PDB entry 6H9C | electron microscopy, 3.74 A resolution | chains O and H of the 32 polymer chains in the assembly

== Chain O (and H) ==
Molecule: VP4
Source organism: Haloarcula californiae ATCC 33799
Notes: chain H of this document is another copy of the same molecule, construct and numbering; everything in this record applies to it too
UniProt: A0A1C7A3R2 (A0A1C7A3R2_9VIRU); numbering as in UniProt (aligned over 1-232)
Sequence (232 residues; each row starts with the number of its first residue):
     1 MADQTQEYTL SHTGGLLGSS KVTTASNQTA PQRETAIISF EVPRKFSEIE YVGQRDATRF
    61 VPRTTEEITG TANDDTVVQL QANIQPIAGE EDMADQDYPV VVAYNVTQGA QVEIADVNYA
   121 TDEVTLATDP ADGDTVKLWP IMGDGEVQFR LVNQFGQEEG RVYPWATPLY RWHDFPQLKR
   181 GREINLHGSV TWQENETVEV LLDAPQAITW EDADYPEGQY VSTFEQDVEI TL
Disordered / not traced: 1-3

== Chain O / chain H interface ==
Residue-residue contacts - 8 pairs, chain O then chain H:
  Gln28(O) - Gln28(H)  hydrogen bond
  Arg33(O) - Arg33(H)
  Phe155(O) - Trp165(H)  hydrophobic
  Gln157(O) - Pro164(H)
  Gln157(O) - Trp165(H)
  Pro164(O) - Gln157(H)
  Trp165(O) - Phe155(H)  hydrophobic
  Trp165(O) - Gln157(H)
Also at the interface, not in a pair above, chain O (9 interface residues in all): Pro31, Glu158, Arg161
Also at the interface, not in a pair above, chain H (9 interface residues in all): Pro31, Glu158, Arg161

== Summary ==
Chain O and chain H each contribute 9 residues to their interface; the contacts include 1 hydrogen bond. The
hydrogen-bonded pair is Gln28(O)-Gln28(H).
Both chains are VP4 (Haloarcula californiae ATCC 33799). Entry 6H9C (Cryo-EM structure of archaeal
extremophilic internal membrane-containing Haloarcula californiae icosahedral virus 1 (HCIV-1) at 3.74
Angstroms ...) was determined by electron microscopy together with 6H82 from the same study.
